Entry 7OKM (X-ray diffraction, 1.48 A resolution); this record covers chains A and B.

# Chain A
Protein: B-cell lymphoma 6 protein
From: Homo sapiens
UniProt: P41182 (BCL6_HUMAN); residue numbers follow UniProt; this construct covers 5-129
Amino-acid sequence (128 residues; row label = number of the first residue in the row):
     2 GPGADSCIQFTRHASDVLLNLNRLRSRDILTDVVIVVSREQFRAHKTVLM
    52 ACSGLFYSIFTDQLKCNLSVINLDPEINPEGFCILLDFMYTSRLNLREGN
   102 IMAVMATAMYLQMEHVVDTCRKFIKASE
Unresolved in the structure: 2-4
Differences from the reference sequence: expression tag (2-4)
Curated features (UniProtKB/Swiss-Prot):
  - mutagenesis: N21 (N21K: Abolishes interaction with NCOR2 and HDAC2, no effect on interaction with CTBP1 and transcriptional autoinhibition; when associated with A-116 and 376-Q--Q-379), S59 (S59A: Abolished ubiquitination by the SCF(FBXL17) complex), H116 (H116A: Abolishes interaction with NCOR2 and HDAC2, no effect on interaction with CTBP1 and transcriptional autoinhibition; when associated with K-21 and 376-Q--Q-379)
Ligand contacts: 135385909 (VJ2; 2-chloranyl-4-[[1-methyl-2-oxidanylidene-4-(2-pyrimidin-2-ylpropan-2-ylamino)quinolin-6-yl]amino]pyridine-3-carbonitrile): F11, H14, D17, V18, N21, R24, L25, R28, M51, A52, C53, S54, G55, Y58, Q113, M114, E115, H116

# Chain B
Protein: Ala-trp-val-ile-pro-ala
Amino-acid sequence (6 residues; each row starts with the number of its first residue; numbering starts at 0):
     0 AWVIPA

# Interface between chain A and chain B
Contacting residue pairs (11):
  C8(A) - P4(B)
  I9(A) - W1(B)  hydrophobic
  I9(A) - V2(B)
  Q10(A) - A0(B)
  Q10(A) - W1(B)
  Q10(A) - V2(B)  hydrogen bond (backbone-backbone)
  Q10(A) - P4(B)
  F11(A) - A0(B)
  F11(A) - W1(B)
  T12(A) - A0(B)  hydrogen bond (backbone-backbone)
  T12(A) - V2(B)
Interface residues without a listed pair, chain B (5 interface residues in all): I3

# Overview
Chain A and chain B each contribute 5 residues to their interface; the contacts include 2 hydrogen bonds.
Backbone hydrogen bonds pair Q10(A)-V2(B) and T12(A)-A0(B). Chain A binds 135385909. From UniProt: 3
mutagenesis sites on chain A.
Here chain A is B-cell lymphoma 6 protein (Homo sapiens) and chain B is Ala-trp-val-ile-pro-ala. Entry 7OKM
(Crystal structure of human BCL6 BTB domain in complex with compound 13g) was determined by X-ray diffraction,
deposited together with 7OKE, 7OKF, 7OKG, 7OKH, 7OKI, 7OKJ, 7OKK and 7OKL.
